3RRX - chain A; structure by X-ray diffraction, 1.90 A resolution.

# Chain A
Name: Exo-1,3/1,4-beta-glucanase
Source organism: Pseudoalteromonas sp
Notes: EC 3.2.1.-
Reference sequence: Q0QJA3 (Q0QJA3_9GAMM); residues 1-813 here correspond to UniProt positions 28-840 (UniProt number = residue number + 27)
Sequence (822 residues; row label = number of the first residue in the row; numbering starts at 0):
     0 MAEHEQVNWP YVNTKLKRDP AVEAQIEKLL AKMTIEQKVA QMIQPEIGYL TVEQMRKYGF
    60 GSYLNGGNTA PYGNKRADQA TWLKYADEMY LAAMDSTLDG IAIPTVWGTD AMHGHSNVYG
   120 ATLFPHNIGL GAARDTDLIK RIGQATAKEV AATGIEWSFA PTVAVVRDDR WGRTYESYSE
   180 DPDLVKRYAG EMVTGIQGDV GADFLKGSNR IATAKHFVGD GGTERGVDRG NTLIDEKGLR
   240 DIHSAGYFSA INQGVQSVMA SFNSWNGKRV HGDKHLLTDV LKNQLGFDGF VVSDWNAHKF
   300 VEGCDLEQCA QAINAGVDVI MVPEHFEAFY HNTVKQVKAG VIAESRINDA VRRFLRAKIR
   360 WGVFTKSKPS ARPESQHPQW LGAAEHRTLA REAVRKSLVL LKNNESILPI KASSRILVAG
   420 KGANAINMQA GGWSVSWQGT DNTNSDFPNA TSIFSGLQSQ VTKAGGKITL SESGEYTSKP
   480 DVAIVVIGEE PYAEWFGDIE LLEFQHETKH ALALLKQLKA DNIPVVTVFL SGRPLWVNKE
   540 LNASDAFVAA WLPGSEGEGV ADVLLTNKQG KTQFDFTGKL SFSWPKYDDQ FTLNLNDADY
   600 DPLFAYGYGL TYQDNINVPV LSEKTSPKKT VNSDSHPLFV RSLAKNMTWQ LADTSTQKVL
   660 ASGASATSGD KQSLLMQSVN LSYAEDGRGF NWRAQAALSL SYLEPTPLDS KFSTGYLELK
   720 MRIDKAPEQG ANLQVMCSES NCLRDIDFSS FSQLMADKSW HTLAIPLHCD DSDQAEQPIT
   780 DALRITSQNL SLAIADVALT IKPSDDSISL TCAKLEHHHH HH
Unresolved in the structure: 0-5, 627-821
Construct notes: expression tag (0, 814-821); engineered mutation A683 (Gln710 in Q0QJA3)
Cystine bridges: C303-C308
Metal / ion sites: Na+: A92, D98, I100; Ca2+: E179, L592, N593

# Summary
The Na+ site is built by A92, D98 and I100. E179, L592 and N593 form the Ca2+ site.
Chain A is Exo-1,3/1,4-beta-glucanase (Pseudoalteromonas sp); the structure, Crystal Structure of Q683A mutant
of Exo-1,3/1,4-beta-glucanase (ExoP) from Pseudoalteromonas sp. BB1, was determined by X-ray diffraction
together with 3USZ, 3UT0 and 3F95 from the same study.
